PDB entry 4CEI | X-ray diffraction, 2.80 A resolution | chains A and B of the 3 polymer chains in the assembly

== Chain A ==
Protein: ATP-dependent helicase/nuclease subunit A
From: Bacillus subtilis SUBSP. subtilis STR. 168
Notes: EC 3.1.-.-, 3.6.4.12
UniProt: P23478 (ADDA_BACSU); residues 1-1232 here = UniProt positions 1-1232
Sequence (1232 residues; numbered 1 to 1232; the number before each row is that of its first residue):
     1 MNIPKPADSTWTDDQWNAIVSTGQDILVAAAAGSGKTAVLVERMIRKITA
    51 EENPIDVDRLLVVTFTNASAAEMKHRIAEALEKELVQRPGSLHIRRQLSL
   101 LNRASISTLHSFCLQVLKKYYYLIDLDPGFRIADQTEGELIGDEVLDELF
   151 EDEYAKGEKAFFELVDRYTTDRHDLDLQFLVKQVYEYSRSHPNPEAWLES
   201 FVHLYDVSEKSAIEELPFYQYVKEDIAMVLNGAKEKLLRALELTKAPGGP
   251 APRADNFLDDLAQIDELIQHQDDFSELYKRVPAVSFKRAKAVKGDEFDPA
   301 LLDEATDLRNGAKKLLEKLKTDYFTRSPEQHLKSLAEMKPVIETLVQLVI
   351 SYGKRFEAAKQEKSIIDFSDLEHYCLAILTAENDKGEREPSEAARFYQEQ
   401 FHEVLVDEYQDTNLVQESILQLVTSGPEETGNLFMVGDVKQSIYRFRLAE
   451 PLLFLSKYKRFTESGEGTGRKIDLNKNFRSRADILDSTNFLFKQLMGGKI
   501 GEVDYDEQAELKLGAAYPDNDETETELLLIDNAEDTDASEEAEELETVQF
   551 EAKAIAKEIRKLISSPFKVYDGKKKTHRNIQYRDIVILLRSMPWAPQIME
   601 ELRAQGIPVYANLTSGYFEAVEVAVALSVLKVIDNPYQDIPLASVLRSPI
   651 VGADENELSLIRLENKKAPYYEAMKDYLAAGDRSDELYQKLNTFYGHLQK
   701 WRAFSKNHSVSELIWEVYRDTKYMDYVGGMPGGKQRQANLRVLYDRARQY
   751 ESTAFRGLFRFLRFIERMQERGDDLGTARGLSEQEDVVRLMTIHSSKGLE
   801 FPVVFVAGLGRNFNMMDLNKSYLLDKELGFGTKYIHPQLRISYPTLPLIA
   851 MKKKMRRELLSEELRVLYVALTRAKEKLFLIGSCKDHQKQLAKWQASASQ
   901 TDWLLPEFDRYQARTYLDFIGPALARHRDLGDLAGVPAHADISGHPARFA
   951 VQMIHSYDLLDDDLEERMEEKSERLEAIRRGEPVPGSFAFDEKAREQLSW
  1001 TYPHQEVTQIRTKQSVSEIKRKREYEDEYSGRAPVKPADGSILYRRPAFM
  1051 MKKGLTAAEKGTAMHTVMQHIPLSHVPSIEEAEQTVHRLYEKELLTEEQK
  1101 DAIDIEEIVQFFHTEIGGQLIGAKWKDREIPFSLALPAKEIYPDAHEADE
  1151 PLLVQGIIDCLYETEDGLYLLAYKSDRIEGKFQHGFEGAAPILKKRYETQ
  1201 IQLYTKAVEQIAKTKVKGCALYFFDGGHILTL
Unresolved in the structure: 1-4, 535-543, 931-938, 961-969, 1020-1042, 1180-1188
Differences from the reference sequence: variant Gly780 (Ala in P23478); engineered mutation Ala1172 (Asp in P23478)
Metal / ion sites: Mg2+: Thr37 (together with AMP-PNP)
Small-molecule neighbours: AMP-PNP (ANP; phosphoaminophosphonic acid-adenylate ester): Thr10, Trp11, Thr12, Gln15, Ala31, Ala32, Gly33, Ser34, Gly35, Lys36, Thr37, Ala38, Arg76, Glu408, Gln441, Phe478, Arg479, Lys573, Gly798, Glu800, Arg873
From the paper describing this entry:
  - catalytic residues: Glu408, Arg873 (proposed by the authors, not directly observed)

== Chain B ==
Protein: ATP-dependent helicase/deoxyribonuclease subunit B
From: Bacillus subtilis SUBSP. subtilis STR. 168
Notes: EC 3.1.-.-, 3.6.4.12
UniProt: P23477 (ADDB_BACSU); numbering as in UniProt (aligned over 1-1166)
Sequence (1166 residues; each row starts with the number of its first residue):
     1 MGAEFLVGRSGSGKTKLIINSIQDELRRAPFGKPIIFLVPDQMTFLMEYE
    51 LAKTPDMGGMIRAQVFSFSRLAWRVLQHTGGMSRPFLTSTGVQMLLRKLI
   101 EEHKQEFKVYQKASDKSGFTAQVERMLTEFKRYCLEPEDIRRMAESGTAS
   151 EYRGERVLSEKLHDLSILYQQMEKSLADQYLHSEDYLTLLAEHIPLAEDI
   201 KGAHIYVDGFYQFTPQEFRVLEQLMVHAEHITFSLTADKPSYEREPHELE
   251 LFRMTGKTYYRLHQKAKELNLDITYKELSGTERHTKTPELAHLEAQYEAR
   301 PAIPYAEKQEALTVMQAANRRAELEGIAREIHALVREKGYRYKDVAILAR
   351 QPEDYKDMVKEVFADYEIPYFIDGKASMLNHPLIEFIRSSLDVLKGNWRY
   401 EAVFRCVKTELLFPLNEPKAKVREQVDQLENYCIAYGIKGDRWTKGDRFQ
   451 YRRFVSLDDDFAQTDQEIEMENMLNDTRDWIVPPLFQLQKRMKKAKTVQE
   501 KAEALYRYLEETDVPLKLDQERQRAEDDGRIIEAQQHQQAWDAVIQLLEE
   551 FVEMMGDDEISLDLFQQMIEAGAESLTFSLIPPALDQVFVGNMDLSRMYG
   601 TSCTFVLGANDGVLPARPDENGVLSDDDREWLKTIGVELSSGGRERLLDE
   651 HFLIYMAFSSPSDRLYVSYPIADAEGKTLLPSMIVKRLEELFPHHKERLL
   701 TNEPEQVSDEEQLMYVVNKSVAQSFTASQLRLWTREYDISDVWWSTYNVL
   751 MSEQDRLQSKKLFSSLFFRNEVKQLERSVSRQLYGERIQGSVSRMETFNA
   801 CPFSHFASHGLHLKERQFFKLEAPDIGQLFHSSLKLISDRLRDEKLDWRD
   851 LTKEQCELFSYDAVERLAPKLQKEILLSSNRHYYVKEKLQKIVTRVSGIL
   901 SEHAKASGFVPIGLELGFGGKGPLPPLTFQLKNGCTMELVGRIDRVDKAE
   951 SSKGLLLRIVAYKSSDKGLDLAEVYYGLALQMLTYLDLSITHSADWLGMR
  1001 ATPAGVLYFHIHDPMIQSNLPLGLDEIEQEIFKKFKMKGLLLGDQEVVRL
  1051 MDTTLQEGRSNIINAGLKKDGSLRSDSAAVGEKEFDLLTKHVRRTFQEAG
  1101 EQITDGRVSIEPYKMKNKTPCTYCAFKSVCQFDESLEENEYRPLKAEKDK
  1151 TILEWIKKEADGNEHS
Unresolved in the structure: 1, 144-149, 1160-1166
Differences from the reference sequence: variant Asp843 (Glu in P23477), Glu844 (Gln in P23477); engineered mutation Ala961 (Asp in P23477)
Metal / ion sites: Mg2+: Thr15 (together with AMP-PNP); 4Fe-4S cluster Fe: Cys801, Cys1121, Cys1124, Cys1130
Small-molecule neighbours:
  - AMP-PNP (ANP; phosphoaminophosphonic acid-adenylate ester): Arg9, Ser10, Gly11, Ser12, Gly13, Lys14, Thr15, Lys16, Thr236, Glu282, Arg283, Tyr599, Gly600, Met656, Ser662
  - 4Fe-4S cluster (SF4): Cys801, Phe803, Ser804, Ile1110, Pro1112, Pro1120, Cys1121, Cys1124, Phe1126, Lys1127, Cys1130, Phe1132
Curated features (UniProtKB/Swiss-Prot):
  - binding site (ATP): Ser10, Gly11, Lys14, Thr15, Lys16, Thr236, Arg283
  - binding site ([4Fe-4S] cluster): Cys801, Cys1121, Cys1124, Cys1130
  - mutagenesis: Lys14 (K14A: No change in AddAB ATPase activity, KM and kcat for ATP hydrolysis are unchanged, helicase rate and processivity are unchanged, enzyme-Chi-DNA complex is 3-fold less stable), Asp41 (D41A: No longer recognizes the Chi sequence nor generates the Chi fragment), Gln42 (Q42A: No longer recognizes the Chi sequence nor generates the Chi fragment), Thr44 (T44A: No longer recognizes the Chi sequence nor generates the Chi fragment), Phe68 (F68A: Reduced recognition of the Chi sequence, reduced generation of the Chi fragment), Arg70 (R70A: No longer recognizes the Chi sequence nor generates the Chi fragment), Trp73 (W73A: Reduced recognition of the Chi sequence, reduced generation of the Chi fragment), Phe210 (F210A: No longer recognizes the Chi sequence nor generates the Chi fragment), Phe213 (F213A: Wild-type Chi fragment generation), Cys801 (C801A: Loss of iron-sulfur group binding, loss of DNA-binding), Cys1121 (C1121A: Loss of iron-sulfur group binding, loss of DNA-binding), Cys1124 (C1124A: Loss of iron-sulfur group binding, loss of DNA-binding), 1 further mutagenesis entry in UniProt

== Chain A / chain B interface ==
Contacting residue pairs (380; chain A residue first):
  Glu82(A) - Lys686(B)  salt bridge
  Leu92(A) - His247(B)
  Leu92(A) - Leu249(B)  hydrophobic
  Arg95(A) - Leu249(B)
  Arg95(A) - Arg300(B)
  Arg96(A) - Glu248(B)  salt bridge
  Arg96(A) - Leu249(B)
  Arg96(A) - Arg644(B)
  Ser99(A) - Leu647(B)
  Asn102(A) - Asp611(B)
  Asn102(A) - Gly612(B)
  Asn102(A) - Arg617(B)  hydrogen bond (backbone-side chain)
  Arg103(A) - Arg617(B)
  Arg103(A) - Pro618(B)
  Arg103(A) - Asp626(B)  salt bridge
  Arg103(A) - Gly643(B)
  Arg103(A) - Leu647(B)
  Ala104(A) - Arg617(B)
  Gln115(A) - Arg617(B)  hydrogen bond
  Lys119(A) - Ser625(B)
  Tyr121(A) - Phe119(B)
  Tyr121(A) - Gln122(B)  hydrogen bond
  Tyr122(A) - Val109(B)  hydrophobic
  Tyr122(A) - Tyr110(B)  hydrophobic
  Tyr122(A) - Lys112(B)
  Tyr122(A) - Ala113(B)  hydrophobic
  Tyr122(A) - Val157(B)
  Leu123(A) - Lys112(B)  hydrogen bond (backbone-side chain)
  Ile124(A) - Lys112(B)
  Asp125(A) - Lys116(B)  salt bridge
  Leu126(A) - Lys116(B)
  Asp127(A) - Lys116(B)
  Asp127(A) - Ser117(B)
  Asp127(A) - Gly118(B)  hydrogen bond (side chain-backbone)
  Pro128(A) - Gly118(B)
  Pro128(A) - Phe119(B)
  Pro128(A) - Gln122(B)
  Asp147(A) - Arg881(B)  salt bridge
  Phe150(A) - Arg881(B)
  Glu151(A) - Ser879(B)
  Glu151(A) - Asn880(B)  hydrogen bond
  Glu151(A) - Arg881(B)  hydrogen bond (side chain-backbone)
  Tyr154(A) - Asn880(B)
  Tyr154(A) - Arg881(B)
  Tyr154(A) - Tyr884(B)  hydrophobic
  Ala155(A) - Asn880(B)
  Phe162(A) - Tyr884(B)  hydrophobic
  Val165(A) - Tyr884(B)  hydrophobic
  Asp166(A) - Tyr884(B)  hydrogen bond
  Asp166(A) - Lys891(B)  salt bridge
  Thr169(A) - Lys888(B)  hydrogen bond
  Thr170(A) - Lys888(B)  hydrogen bond (backbone-side chain)
  Asp171(A) - Lys888(B)
  Asp171(A) - Ile892(B)
  Asp171(A) - His1012(B)
  Asp171(A) - Asp1013(B)  hydrogen bond (side chain-backbone)
  Arg172(A) - Phe830(B)
  Arg172(A) - Val885(B)
  Arg172(A) - Ile892(B)
  Arg172(A) - Ser964(B)  hydrogen bond
  Arg172(A) - Ile1011(B)  hydrogen bond (side chain-backbone)
  Arg172(A) - His1012(B)
  His173(A) - Lys888(B)
  Asp174(A) - Arg881(B)  salt bridge
  Gln178(A) - Arg881(B)  hydrogen bond
  Thr321(A) - Asn1019(B)  hydrogen bond (backbone-side chain)
  Thr325(A) - Asn1019(B)  hydrogen bond (side chain-backbone)
  Thr325(A) - Pro1021(B)
  Arg326(A) - Ser1018(B)  hydrogen bond (side chain-backbone)
  Arg326(A) - Asn1019(B)  hydrogen bond (side chain-backbone)
  Arg326(A) - Leu1020(B)  hydrogen bond (side chain-backbone)
  Arg326(A) - Pro1021(B)
  Glu392(A) - Arg153(B)  salt bridge
  Glu392(A) - Val157(B)
  Phe396(A) - Arg153(B)
  Phe396(A) - Asp627(B)
  Glu544(A) - Pro1143(B)
  Glu600(A) - Ser1135(B)
  Val621(A) - Gln1131(B)
  Val621(A) - Phe1132(B)
  Ala624(A) - Ser1128(B)
  Ser628(A) - Ser1128(B)
  Asp634(A) - Lys408(B)
  Asp634(A) - Asp427(B)
  Asn635(A) - Asp427(B)  hydrogen bond (side chain-backbone)
  Asn635(A) - Glu430(B)  hydrogen bond
  Asn635(A) - Asn431(B)
  Asn635(A) - Arg816(B)
  Pro636(A) - Asp427(B)
  Tyr637(A) - Glu424(B)
  Tyr637(A) - Asp427(B)
  Tyr637(A) - Gln428(B)
  Tyr637(A) - Asn431(B)  hydrogen bond (backbone-side chain)
  Gln638(A) - Arg816(B)
  Asp639(A) - His812(B)
  Asp639(A) - Leu813(B)
  Asp639(A) - Lys814(B)  hydrogen bond (side chain-backbone)
  Ile640(A) - Glu815(B)
  Ile640(A) - Ala1125(B)
  Ile640(A) - Phe1126(B)  hydrophobic
  Ile640(A) - Ser1128(B)
  Ile640(A) - Val1129(B)
  Ala643(A) - Leu813(B)  hydrophobic
  Ser644(A) - Ser1128(B)  hydrogen bond (side chain-backbone)
  Ser644(A) - Gln1131(B)  hydrogen bond (backbone-side chain)
  Arg647(A) - Asn770(B)  hydrogen bond
  Arg647(A) - Glu771(B)
  Arg647(A) - Val772(B)
  Arg647(A) - Phe803(B)
  Arg647(A) - Ile1110(B)
  Arg647(A) - Val1129(B)  hydrogen bond (side chain-backbone)
  Arg647(A) - Cys1130(B)  hydrogen bond (side chain-backbone)
  Arg647(A) - Gln1131(B)
  Ser648(A) - Gln1131(B)
  Pro649(A) - Lys761(B)  hydrogen bond (backbone-side chain)
  Pro649(A) - Phe768(B)  hydrophobic
  Glu655(A) - Val772(B)
  Glu655(A) - Lys773(B)  hydrogen bond (side chain-backbone)
  Glu655(A) - Leu775(B)
  Glu655(A) - Phe806(B)
  Glu655(A) - Val1108(B)
  Asn656(A) - Gln774(B)  hydrogen bond (side chain-backbone)
  Asn656(A) - Leu775(B)
  Asn656(A) - Glu776(B)  hydrogen bond (side chain-backbone)
  Asn656(A) - Val779(B)
  Leu658(A) - Leu811(B)
  Ser659(A) - Leu775(B)
  Ser659(A) - Val779(B)
  Ser659(A) - Leu783(B)
  Ser659(A) - Phe806(B)
  Ser659(A) - Leu811(B)
  Leu660(A) - Val779(B)  hydrophobic
  Arg662(A) - Leu783(B)
  Arg662(A) - Gly810(B)
  Arg662(A) - Leu811(B)  hydrogen bond (side chain-backbone)
  Leu663(A) - Gln782(B)
  Leu663(A) - Leu783(B)  hydrophobic
  Lys666(A) - Leu783(B)  hydrogen bond (side chain-backbone)
  Lys667(A) - Arg453(B)  hydrogen bond (backbone-side chain)
  Tyr670(A) - Leu813(B)  hydrophobic
  Tyr671(A) - Glu424(B)  hydrogen bond
  Glu672(A) - Gln428(B)
  Lys675(A) - Glu424(B)  salt bridge
  Gln699(A) - Ala420(B)
  Gln699(A) - Arg423(B)
  Arg702(A) - Arg423(B)
  Arg702(A) - Asp427(B)  salt bridge
  Lys706(A) - Asn380(B)
  Lys706(A) - Pro382(B)
  Lys706(A) - Glu410(B)  salt bridge
  Lys706(A) - Glu521(B)  salt bridge
  Asn707(A) - Asn380(B)
  Asn707(A) - His381(B)
  Asn707(A) - Pro382(B)
  Asn707(A) - Glu533(B)  hydrogen bond
  Asn707(A) - Gln536(B)
  His708(A) - Glu533(B)  salt bridge
  Ser709(A) - Asn380(B)
  Glu712(A) - Glu361(B)
  Glu712(A) - Asn380(B)
  Trp715(A) - Arg321(B)
  Trp715(A) - Glu361(B)
  Trp715(A) - Val362(B)  hydrophobic
  Trp715(A) - Asp365(B)  hydrogen bond
  Arg719(A) - Glu361(B)  salt bridge
  Arg719(A) - Ala364(B)
  Arg719(A) - Asp365(B)  salt bridge
  Lys722(A) - Ser720(B)  hydrogen bond
  Lys722(A) - Gln723(B)  hydrogen bond
  Lys722(A) - Gln758(B)
  Asp725(A) - Ser724(B)  hydrogen bond
  Asp725(A) - Ala727(B)
  Asp725(A) - Leu762(B)
  Tyr726(A) - Lys761(B)
  Tyr726(A) - Leu762(B)
  Tyr726(A) - Ser764(B)
  Tyr726(A) - Ser765(B)  hydrogen bond (backbone-side chain)
  Tyr726(A) - Phe768(B)
  Gly728(A) - Ser728(B)
  Gly728(A) - Arg731(B)
  Gly729(A) - Ala727(B)
  Gly729(A) - Arg731(B)  hydrogen bond (backbone-side chain)
  Gly729(A) - Ser765(B)  hydrogen bond (backbone-side chain)
  Gly729(A) - Leu766(B)  hydrogen bond (backbone-backbone)
  Met730(A) - Arg731(B)
  Met730(A) - Ser765(B)
  Met730(A) - Phe768(B)  hydrophobic
  Pro731(A) - Arg731(B)
  Lys734(A) - Glu703(B)  salt bridge
  Lys734(A) - Glu705(B)  salt bridge
  Arg736(A) - Asp1133(B)  salt bridge
  Arg736(A) - Ser1135(B)
  Arg736(A) - Leu1136(B)
  Gln737(A) - Ser728(B)
  Arg741(A) - Arg321(B)
  Val742(A) - Ala674(B)
  Tyr744(A) - Asp357(B)
  Tyr744(A) - Met358(B)  hydrophobic
  Tyr744(A) - Glu361(B)
  Asp745(A) - Met358(B)
  Asp745(A) - Ala674(B)
  Arg746(A) - Glu675(B)  salt bridge
  Arg748(A) - Glu353(B)
  Arg748(A) - Asp357(B)  salt bridge
  Arg756(A) - Leu379(B)
  Arg756(A) - Asn380(B)  hydrogen bond
  Phe759(A) - Tyr400(B)
  Phe759(A) - Glu401(B)
  Phe759(A) - Arg405(B)
  Phe759(A) - Lys408(B)
  Phe759(A) - Glu430(B)
  Arg760(A) - Glu385(B)  salt bridge
  Arg760(A) - Arg388(B)
  Arg760(A) - Glu401(B)
  Arg760(A) - Arg405(B)
  Arg763(A) - Tyr400(B)
  Arg763(A) - Glu401(B)  salt bridge
  Arg779(A) - Glu675(B)  hydrogen bond (side chain-backbone)
  Arg779(A) - Gly676(B)
  Ser782(A) - Ile671(B)
  Ser782(A) - Ala672(B)
  Glu783(A) - Thr678(B)
  Gln784(A) - Ile671(B)
  Gln784(A) - Thr678(B)
  Glu785(A) - Ile671(B)
  Lys833(A) - Gln1017(B)  hydrogen bond
  Ile835(A) - Met1015(B)  hydrophobic
  His836(A) - Met1015(B)
  Leu839(A) - Leu1024(B)  hydrophobic
  Leu839(A) - Ile1027(B)
  Arg840(A) - Arg895(B)
  Arg840(A) - Asp1013(B)  salt bridge
  Arg840(A) - Pro1014(B)  hydrogen bond (side chain-backbone)
  Arg840(A) - Met1015(B)  hydrogen bond
  Arg840(A) - Ile1016(B)  hydrogen bond (backbone-backbone)
  Arg840(A) - Ile1031(B)
  Ile841(A) - Met1015(B)
  Ile841(A) - Ile1016(B)
  Ile841(A) - Ile1027(B)  hydrophobic
  Ser842(A) - Ile1016(B)  hydrogen bond (backbone-backbone)
  Ser842(A) - Gln1017(B)  hydrogen bond
  Ser842(A) - Ser1018(B)  hydrogen bond (backbone-backbone)
  Tyr843(A) - Ser1018(B)
  Arg974(A) - Trp733(B)
  Arg974(A) - Trp744(B)
  Leu975(A) - Trp733(B)  hydrophobic
  Leu975(A) - Leu766(B)  hydrophobic
  Leu975(A) - Phe767(B)
  Ala977(A) - Tyr747(B)
  Ile978(A) - Leu730(B)  hydrophobic
  Ile978(A) - Tyr747(B)
  Ile978(A) - Leu766(B)  hydrophobic
  Arg979(A) - Lys760(B)
  Arg979(A) - Phe767(B)
  Arg980(A) - Arg756(B)
  Arg980(A) - Lys760(B)
  Gly981(A) - Met751(B)
  Gly981(A) - Arg756(B)  hydrogen bond (backbone-side chain)
  Gly981(A) - Lys760(B)
  Glu982(A) - Tyr747(B)  hydrogen bond (backbone-side chain)
  Pro983(A) - Tyr747(B)  hydrophobic
  Pro983(A) - Asn748(B)
  Pro983(A) - Met751(B)
  Val984(A) - Tyr747(B)
  Val984(A) - Asn748(B)  hydrogen bond (backbone-side chain)
  Phe988(A) - Asp741(B)
  Phe988(A) - Trp744(B)  hydrophobic
  Phe988(A) - Ser745(B)
  Phe988(A) - Asn748(B)
  Phe990(A) - Asp709(B)
  Phe990(A) - Glu710(B)
  Phe990(A) - Leu713(B)  hydrophobic
  Phe990(A) - Asp741(B)
  Phe990(A) - Val742(B)
  Phe990(A) - Ser745(B)
  Asp991(A) - Ser745(B)  hydrogen bond (backbone-side chain)
  Lys993(A) - Leu713(B)
  Arg995(A) - Val749(B)
  Arg995(A) - Ser752(B)  hydrogen bond
  Gln997(A) - Arg336(B)
  Gln997(A) - Leu713(B)
  Gln997(A) - Val716(B)
  Gln997(A) - Val717(B)
  Leu998(A) - Asn718(B)
  Leu998(A) - Val749(B)  hydrophobic
  Trp1000(A) - Val335(B)
  Trp1000(A) - Arg336(B)
  Tyr1002(A) - Arg341(B)
  Tyr1002(A) - Tyr342(B)  hydrogen bond (side chain-backbone)
  Tyr1002(A) - Asp586(B)  hydrogen bond
  His1004(A) - Arg341(B)
  His1004(A) - Asp586(B)
  Val1007(A) - Leu585(B)
  Thr1008(A) - Ala584(B)
  Thr1008(A) - Asp586(B)
  Thr1008(A) - Gln587(B)
  Ile1010(A) - Ala584(B)
  Ile1010(A) - Leu585(B)  hydrogen bond (backbone-backbone)
  Arg1011(A) - Ile531(B)
  Arg1011(A) - Ile532(B)
  Arg1011(A) - Gln535(B)
  Arg1011(A) - Ile581(B)
  Arg1011(A) - Pro582(B)
  Arg1011(A) - Pro583(B)
  Thr1012(A) - Phe45(B)
  Thr1012(A) - Tyr49(B)
  Thr1012(A) - Pro583(B)  hydrogen bond (backbone-backbone)
  Thr1012(A) - Ala584(B)  hydrogen bond (side chain-backbone)
  Thr1012(A) - Leu585(B)  hydrogen bond (side chain-backbone)
  Leu1043(A) - Gln538(B)  hydrogen bond (backbone-side chain)
  Tyr1044(A) - Pro515(B)
  Tyr1044(A) - Leu518(B)
  Tyr1044(A) - Asp519(B)  hydrogen bond (side chain-backbone)
  Tyr1044(A) - Arg522(B)
  Tyr1044(A) - Gln538(B)
  Tyr1044(A) - Trp541(B)
  Arg1045(A) - Trp541(B)  hydrogen bond (backbone-side chain)
  Arg1045(A) - Ile545(B)
  Arg1045(A) - Glu549(B)  salt bridge
  Arg1046(A) - Tyr506(B)
  Arg1046(A) - Glu510(B)  salt bridge
  Pro1047(A) - Tyr506(B)
  Pro1047(A) - Ile545(B)  hydrophobic
  Pro1047(A) - Glu549(B)
  Ala1048(A) - Glu549(B)  hydrogen bond (backbone-side chain)
  Phe1049(A) - Gln499(B)
  Phe1049(A) - Ala502(B)  hydrophobic
  Phe1049(A) - Val552(B)  hydrophobic
  Met1050(A) - Glu503(B)
  Met1050(A) - Tyr506(B)  hydrophobic
  Met1050(A) - Arg507(B)
  His1070(A) - Gln77(B)
  His1070(A) - His78(B)
  Lys1092(A) - Thr79(B)
  Lys1092(A) - Gly80(B)
  Lys1092(A) - Gly81(B)  hydrogen bond (backbone-backbone)
  Glu1093(A) - Gly80(B)
  Glu1093(A) - Gly81(B)  hydrogen bond (backbone-backbone)
  Glu1093(A) - Met82(B)
  Glu1093(A) - Ser83(B)  hydrogen bond (backbone-side chain)
  Glu1093(A) - Arg84(B)  salt bridge
  Leu1094(A) - Leu76(B)
  Leu1094(A) - Gln77(B)
  Leu1094(A) - His78(B)
  Leu1094(A) - Gly80(B)
  Leu1094(A) - Ser83(B)
  Leu1095(A) - Ser83(B)  hydrogen bond (backbone-side chain)
  Thr1096(A) - Ser83(B)
  Trp1125(A) - Phe31(B)  hydrophobic
  Glu1129(A) - Arg74(B)  salt bridge
  Ile1130(A) - Ile61(B)  hydrophobic
  Pro1131(A) - Ile61(B)
  Pro1131(A) - Gln64(B)
  Pro1131(A) - Arg74(B)
  Phe1132(A) - Met60(B)
  Ser1133(A) - Gly59(B)
  Ser1133(A) - Met60(B)  hydrogen bond (backbone-backbone)
  Leu1134(A) - Gly58(B)
  Ala1135(A) - Ala52(B)
  Ala1135(A) - Gly58(B)  hydrogen bond (backbone-backbone)
  Ala1148(A) - Arg341(B)
  Asp1149(A) - Arg341(B)  salt bridge
  Glu1150(A) - Tyr49(B)
  Glu1150(A) - Lys53(B)  salt bridge
  Glu1150(A) - Lys343(B)  salt bridge
  Glu1150(A) - Leu585(B)
  Pro1151(A) - Tyr49(B)  hydrogen bond (backbone-side chain)
  Pro1151(A) - Leu585(B)
  Leu1153(A) - Glu48(B)
  Leu1153(A) - Ala52(B)  hydrophobic
  Gln1155(A) - Glu48(B)  hydrogen bond
  Ile1157(A) - Arg74(B)
  Gln1210(A) - Met57(B)  hydrogen bond (side chain-backbone)
  Gln1210(A) - Gly58(B)
  Ile1211(A) - Gly59(B)
  Ile1211(A) - Met60(B)
  Ile1211(A) - Ile61(B)  hydrophobic
  Ala1212(A) - Pro30(B)  hydrophobic
  Ala1212(A) - Phe31(B)  hydrophobic
  Lys1213(A) - Asp56(B)  salt bridge
Interface residues without a listed pair, chain A (195 interface residues in all): Asp56, Leu98, Leu100, Gln330, Arg395, Glu399, Gln400, Tyr610, Val625, Ile650, Asp654, Tyr695, Ala703, Met724, Glu770, Pro837, Ser972, Ala989, Ala994, Gln1009, Lys1013, Ala1138, Leu1152, Leu1161, Leu1168, Ala1207, Val1208
Interface residues without a listed pair, chain B (234 interface residues in all): Lys161, Ala318, His332, Glu337, Lys360, Pro369, Phe404, Thr409, Asp542, Gln546, Leu548, Pro615, Glu620, Leu648, Lys677, Leu680, Met683, Lys719, Ala722, Thr734, Ser740, Thr746, Leu750, Phe763, Lys820, Leu889

== Overview ==
195 residues of chain A face 234 of chain B across their interface, with 78 hydrogen bonds and 31 salt
bridges. Among the polar pairs are Glu82(A)-Lys686(B), Arg96(A)-Glu248(B) and Arg103(A)-Asp626(B). Ligands of
chain A: AMP-PNP. Ligands of chain B: 4Fe-4S cluster and AMP-PNP. From the paper: catalytic residues Glu408(A)
and Arg873(A).
Here chain A is ATP-dependent helicase/nuclease subunit A and chain B is ATP-dependent
helicase/deoxyribonuclease subunit B, both from Bacillus subtilis SUBSP. subtilis STR. 168. Entry 4CEI
(Crystal structure of ADPNP-bound AddAB with a forked DNA substrate) was determined by X-ray diffraction,
deposited together with 4CEH and 4CEJ.
